PDB entry 4U8Y | X-ray diffraction, 2.10 A resolution | chains A and B of the 5 polymer chains in the assembly

== Chain A (and B) ==
Protein: Multidrug efflux pump subunit AcrB
From: Escherichia coli
Notes: chain B of this document is another copy of the same molecule, construct and numbering; everything in this record applies to it too
Reference sequence: P31224 (ACRB_ECOLI); residues 1-1049 here = UniProt positions 1-1049
Sequence (1057 residues; numbered 1 to 1057; the number before each row is that of its first residue):
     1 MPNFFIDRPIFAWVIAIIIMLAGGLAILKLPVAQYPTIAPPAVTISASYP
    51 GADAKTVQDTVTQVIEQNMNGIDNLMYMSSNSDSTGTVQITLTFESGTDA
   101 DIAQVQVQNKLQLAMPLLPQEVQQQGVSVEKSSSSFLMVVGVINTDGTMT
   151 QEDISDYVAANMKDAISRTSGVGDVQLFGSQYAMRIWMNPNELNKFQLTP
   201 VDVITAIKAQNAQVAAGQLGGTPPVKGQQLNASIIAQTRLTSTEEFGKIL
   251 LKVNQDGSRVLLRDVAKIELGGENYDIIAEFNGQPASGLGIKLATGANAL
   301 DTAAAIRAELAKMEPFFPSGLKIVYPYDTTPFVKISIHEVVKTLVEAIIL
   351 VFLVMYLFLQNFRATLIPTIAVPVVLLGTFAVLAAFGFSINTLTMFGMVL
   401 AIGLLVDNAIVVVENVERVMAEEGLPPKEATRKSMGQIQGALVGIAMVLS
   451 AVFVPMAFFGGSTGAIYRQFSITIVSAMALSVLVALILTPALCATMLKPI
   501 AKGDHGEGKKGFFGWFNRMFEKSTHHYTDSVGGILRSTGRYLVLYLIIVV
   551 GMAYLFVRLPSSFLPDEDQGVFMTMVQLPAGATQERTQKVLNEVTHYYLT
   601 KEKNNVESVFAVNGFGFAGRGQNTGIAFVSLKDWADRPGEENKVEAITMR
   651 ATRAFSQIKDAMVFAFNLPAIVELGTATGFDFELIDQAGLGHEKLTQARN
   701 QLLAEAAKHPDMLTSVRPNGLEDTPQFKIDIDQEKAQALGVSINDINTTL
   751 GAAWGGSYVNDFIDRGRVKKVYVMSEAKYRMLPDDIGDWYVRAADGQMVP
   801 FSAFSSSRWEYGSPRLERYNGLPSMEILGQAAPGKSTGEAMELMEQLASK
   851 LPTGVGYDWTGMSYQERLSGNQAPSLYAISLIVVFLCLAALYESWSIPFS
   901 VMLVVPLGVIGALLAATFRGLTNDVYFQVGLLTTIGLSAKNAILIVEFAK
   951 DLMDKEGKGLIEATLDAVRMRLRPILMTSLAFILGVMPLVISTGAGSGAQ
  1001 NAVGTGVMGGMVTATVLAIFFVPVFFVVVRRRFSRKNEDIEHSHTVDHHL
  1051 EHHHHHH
Unresolved in the structure: 1045-1057 (chain B: 1034-1057)
Sequence notes: engineered mutation N408 (Asp in P31224); expression tag (1050-1057)
Curated features (UniProtKB/Swiss-Prot):
  - mutagenesis: H526 (H526Y: Partially restores chloramphenicol resistance to an AcrZ G30R mutant)
Reported in the primary citation:
  - contacts within the chain: D407-T978 (hydrogen bond), D407-K940 (salt bridge)

== Chain A / chain B interface ==
Residue-residue contacts - 133 pairs, chain A then chain B:
  R8(A) - E893(B)
  P9(A) - E893(B)
  I10(A) - A889(B)
  I10(A) - E893(B)  hydrogen bond (backbone-side chain)
  I10(A) - S894(B)
  I10(A) - W895(B)
  F11(A) - A890(B)  hydrophobic
  F11(A) - E893(B)  hydrogen bond (backbone-side chain)
  W13(A) - W895(B)  hydrophobic
  V14(A) - L886(B)
  V14(A) - A890(B)
  I17(A) - L886(B)  hydrophobic
  L21(A) - I882(B)  hydrophobic
  L21(A) - L886(B)  hydrophobic
  L25(A) - I879(B)  hydrophobic
  D101(A) - D73(B)
  D101(A) - I102(B)
  D101(A) - Q106(B)  hydrogen bond
  Q104(A) - K110(B)
  V105(A) - V105(B)  hydrophobic
  Q108(A) - N109(B)  hydrogen bond (side chain-backbone)
  Q108(A) - L113(B)
  Q112(A) - Q112(B)
  Q123(A) - P116(B)
  Q123(A) - L117(B)
  Q124(A) - P116(B)
  Q124(A) - L117(B)
  V127(A) - L113(B)
  V129(A) - K110(B)  hydrogen bond (backbone-side chain)
  K131(A) - D73(B)  salt bridge
  K131(A) - Q106(B)
  D164(A) - Q67(B)
  D164(A) - N70(B)
  S167(A) - N70(B)
  S167(A) - G71(B)  hydrogen bond (backbone-backbone)
  R168(A) - M69(B)
  R168(A) - N70(B)
  R168(A) - M78(B)
  R168(A) - N820(B)  hydrogen bond (side chain-backbone)
  S170(A) - D73(B)
  S170(A) - N74(B)  hydrogen bond (side chain-backbone)
  A209(A) - I743(B)
  Q210(A) - Q733(B)
  Q210(A) - Q737(B)
  Q213(A) - T56(B)  hydrogen bond
  Q213(A) - T60(B)
  V214(A) - T56(B)
  V214(A) - N747(B)
  A215(A) - Y49(B)  hydrophobic
  A215(A) - P50(B)
  A215(A) - G51(B)
  A215(A) - A52(B)  hydrophobic
  A215(A) - G751(B)
  A216(A) - G51(B)  hydrogen bond (backbone-backbone)
  A216(A) - L750(B)  hydrophobic
  A216(A) - W754(B)
  A216(A) - G755(B)
  G217(A) - G51(B)  hydrogen bond (backbone-backbone)
  G217(A) - W754(B)
  G217(A) - G755(B)
  Q218(A) - S84(B)  hydrogen bond (side chain-backbone)
  Q218(A) - W754(B)
  Q218(A) - R780(B)
  L219(A) - F727(B)  hydrophobic
  L219(A) - W754(B)  hydrophobic
  L219(A) - M781(B)
  L219(A) - L782(B)
  L219(A) - P783(B)
  L219(A) - W809(B)  hydrophobic
  G220(A) - Q622(B)  hydrogen bond (backbone-side chain)
  G220(A) - R780(B)
  G220(A) - M781(B)  hydrogen bond (backbone-backbone)
  G221(A) - Q622(B)
  G221(A) - R780(B)  hydrogen bond (backbone-side chain)
  G221(A) - M781(B)
  T222(A) - Y275(B)
  T222(A) - D276(B)  hydrogen bond
  T222(A) - Q584(B)
  T222(A) - Q622(B)
  T222(A) - M774(B)
  T222(A) - R780(B)
  P223(A) - W187(B)  hydrophobic
  P223(A) - Y275(B)
  P223(A) - A777(B)
  P223(A) - R780(B)  hydrogen bond (backbone-side chain)
  P224(A) - Q584(B)
  P224(A) - A777(B)
  P224(A) - M781(B)  hydrophobic
  V225(A) - A777(B)
  V225(A) - K778(B)
  V225(A) - M781(B)
  K226(A) - E585(B)
  G227(A) - E585(B)  hydrogen bond (backbone-side chain)
  Q228(A) - T583(B)  hydrogen bond (backbone-side chain)
  Q228(A) - M781(B)  hydrogen bond (side chain-backbone)
  Q228(A) - L782(B)
  Q229(A) - T583(B)
  Q229(A) - R586(B)
  L230(A) - W809(B)  hydrophobic
  N231(A) - Q622(B)
  A232(A) - P725(B)
  S233(A) - S84(B)  hydrogen bond
  S233(A) - Q726(B)
  S233(A) - F727(B)  hydrogen bond (backbone-backbone)
  I234(A) - F727(B)
  I234(A) - I729(B)  hydrophobic
  I234(A) - W754(B)  hydrophobic
  I235(A) - D53(B)
  I235(A) - Q726(B)
  I235(A) - F727(B)  hydrogen bond (backbone-backbone)
  I235(A) - K728(B)
  I235(A) - I729(B)  hydrogen bond (backbone-backbone)
  A236(A) - K728(B)  hydrogen bond (backbone-side chain)
  A236(A) - I729(B)
  Q237(A) - Q733(B)
  Q237(A) - I743(B)
  Q237(A) - N747(B)  hydrogen bond
  L250(A) - Q733(B)
  L250(A) - E734(B)
  L250(A) - Q737(B)  hydrogen bond (backbone-side chain)
  K252(A) - Q737(B)
  V253(A) - Q737(B)
  R259(A) - E734(B)  salt bridge
  K312(A) - D858(B)  salt bridge
  F316(A) - Q687(B)
  F316(A) - V855(B)
  F316(A) - G856(B)
  I763(A) - D59(B)
  G766(A) - Q63(B)  hydrogen bond (backbone-side chain)
  R767(A) - Q63(B)
  R767(A) - Q67(B)
  V768(A) - Q63(B)  hydrogen bond (backbone-side chain)
  V768(A) - Q67(B)  hydrogen bond (backbone-side chain)
Also at the interface, not in a pair above, chain A (73 interface residues in all): D7, I18, I102, L111, M115, S128, N161, V172, T238, R239, L251, G257, R765
Also at the interface, not in a pair above, chain B (78 interface residues in all): K55, V64, I72, L75, G581, G689, E810, G821, G854

== In short ==
Chain A and chain B form an interface of 73 and 78 residues respectively, with 30 hydrogen bonds and 3 salt
bridges. Polar contacts include K131(A)-D73(B), R259(A)-E734(B) and K312(A)-D858(B). UniProt lists one
mutagenesis site on chain A. The paper reports contacts within the chain involving D407(A), T978(A) and
K940(A).
Both chains are Multidrug efflux pump subunit AcrB (Escherichia coli). Entry 4U8Y (Coupling of remote
alternating-access transport mechanisms for protons and substrates in the multidrug efflux pump AcrB) was
determined by X-ray diffraction together with 4U96, 4U8V and 4U95 from the same study.
